Entry 1DCP (X-ray diffraction, 2.30 A resolution); this record covers chains A and D of the 4 polymer chains in the assembly.

[Chain A (and D)]
Molecule: DCOH
Organism: Rattus norvegicus
Notes: EC 4.2.1.96; chain D of this document is another copy of the same molecule, construct and numbering; everything in this record applies to it too
UniProtKB: P61459 (PHS_RAT); residues 2-104 here correspond to UniProt positions 1-103 (UniProt number = residue number - 1)
Amino-acid sequence (104 residues; numbered 1 to 104; the number before each row is that of its first residue):
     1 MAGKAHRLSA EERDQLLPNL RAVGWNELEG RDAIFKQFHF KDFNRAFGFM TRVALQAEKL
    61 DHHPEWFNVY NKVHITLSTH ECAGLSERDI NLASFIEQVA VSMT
Disordered / not traced: 1-5
Small-molecule neighbours: 7,8-dihydrobiopterin (HBI): Asp61, His62, His63, Ser78, Thr79, His80, Glu81, Arg88

[Interface between chain A and chain D]
Pairs across the interface - 6 pairs, chain A then chain D:
  Leu55(A) with Ala54(D); Glu58(D)
  Glu58(A) with Lys59(D), salt bridge
  Lys59(A) with Glu58(D), hydrogen bond (side chain-backbone); Asp61(D), salt bridge
  Asp61(A) with Lys59(D), salt bridge
Other interface residues (no listed pair), chain A (5 interface residues in all): Ala54
Other interface residues (no listed pair), chain D (6 interface residues in all): Leu55, Gln56

[Summary]
5 residues of chain A and 6 residues of chain D are in contact, with 1 hydrogen bond and 3 salt bridges. Polar
contacts include Glu58(A)-Lys59(D) and Lys59(A)-Asp61(D). Bound to chain A: 7,8-dihydrobiopterin.
Both chains are DCOH (Rattus norvegicus). Entry 1DCP (Dcoh, a bifunctional protein-binding transcriptional
coactivator, complexed with biopterin) was determined by X-ray diffraction, deposited together with 1DCO.
